PDB entry 5OTX | X-ray diffraction, 2.00 A resolution | chains A and B

Chain A:
Protein: Glucagon-like peptide 1 receptor
From: Homo sapiens
Notes: fragment: extracellular domain
Reference sequence: P43220 (GLP1R_HUMAN); residue numbers follow UniProt; this construct covers 24-139
Amino-acid sequence (116 residues; row label = number of the first residue in the row):
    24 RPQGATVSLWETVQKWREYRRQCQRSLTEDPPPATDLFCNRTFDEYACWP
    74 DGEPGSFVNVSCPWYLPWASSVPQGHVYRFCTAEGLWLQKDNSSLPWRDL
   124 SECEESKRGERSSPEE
Unresolved in the structure: 24-28, 130-139
Disulfides: Cys46-Cys71, Cys62-Cys104, Cys85-Cys126

Chain B:
Protein: Glucagon
Reference sequence: P01275 (GLUC_HUMAN); residues 7-37 here correspond to UniProt positions 98-128 (UniProt number = residue number + 91)
Amino-acid sequence (31 residues; each row starts with the number of its first residue):
     7 HCEGCFTSDVSSYLEGQAAKEFIAWLVKGRG
Unresolved in the structure: 7-9, 36-37
Differences from the reference sequence: engineered mutation Cys8 (Ala99 in P01275), Cys11 (Thr102 in P01275)
UniProt features mapped onto this chain:
  - modified residue: Ser14 (Phosphoserine), Ser17 (Phosphoserine), Arg36 (Arginine amide)

Interface between chain A and chain B:
Residue-residue contacts (21):
  Val30(A) - Ala25(B)
  Ser31(A) - Ala25(B)
  Leu32(A) - Ala24(B)
  Leu32(A) - Ala25(B)  hydrophobic
  Leu32(A) - Phe28(B)  hydrophobic
  Thr35(A) - Ala25(B)
  Thr35(A) - Phe28(B)
  Thr35(A) - Ile29(B)
  Val36(A) - Phe28(B)  hydrophobic
  Trp39(A) - Phe28(B)  hydrophobic
  Trp39(A) - Leu32(B)
  Glu68(A) - Leu32(B)
  Tyr69(A) - Val33(B)  hydrophobic
  Tyr88(A) - Ile29(B)  hydrophobic
  Tyr88(A) - Leu32(B)
  Leu89(A) - Ile29(B)  hydrophobic
  Pro90(A) - Ile29(B)
  Trp91(A) - Lys26(B)
  Arg121(A) - Val33(B)  hydrogen bond (side chain-backbone)
  Leu123(A) - Val33(B)  hydrophobic
  Glu128(A) - Lys26(B)  salt bridge
Other interface residues (no listed pair), chain A (16 interface residues in all): Asp67
Other interface residues (no listed pair), chain B (10 interface residues in all): Glu21, Gly22, Gly35

In short:
16 residues of chain A face 10 of chain B across their interface, with 1 hydrogen bond and 1 salt bridge.
Among the polar pairs are Glu128(A)-Lys26(B) and Arg121(A)-Val33(B).
Chain A is Glucagon-like peptide 1 receptor (Homo sapiens) and chain B is Glucagon; the structure,
Extracellular domain of GLP-1 receptor in complex with GLP-1 variant Ala8Cys/Thr11Cys, was determined by X-ray
diffraction together with 5OTT, 5OTU, 5OTV and 5OTW from the same study.
